Entry 2QL7 (X-ray diffraction, 2.40 A resolution); this record covers chains C and D of the 7 polymer chains in the assembly.

[Chain C]
Name: Caspase-7
Source organism: Homo sapiens
Notes: EC 3.4.22.60; fragment: P20 subunit
UniProtKB: P55210 (CASP7_HUMAN); residues 324-496 here correspond to UniProt positions 24-196 (UniProt number = residue number - 300)
Amino-acid sequence (173 residues; each row starts with the number of its first residue):
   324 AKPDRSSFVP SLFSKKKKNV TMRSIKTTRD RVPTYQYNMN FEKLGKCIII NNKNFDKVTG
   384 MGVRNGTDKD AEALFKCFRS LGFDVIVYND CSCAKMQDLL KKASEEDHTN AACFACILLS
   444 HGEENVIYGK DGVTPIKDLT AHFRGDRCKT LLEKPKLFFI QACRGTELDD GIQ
Unresolved in the structure: 324-356
Swiss-Prot annotation at these positions:
  - region: Lys338 to Lys341 (Exosite), Lys376 to Arg387 (Loop L1), Arg487 to Gln496 (Loop L2)
  - active site: His444, Cys486
  - site: Phe336, Ser337 (Cleavage), Met345, Arg346 (Cleavage), Ser347, Ile348 (Cleavage), Arg487 (Involved in allosteric regulation)
  - modified residue: Ser330 (Phosphoserine), Ser337 (Phosphoserine), Thr473 (Phosphothreonine)

[Chain D]
Name: Caspase-7
Source organism: Homo sapiens
Notes: EC 3.4.22.60; fragment: P10 subunit
UniProtKB: P55210 (CASP7_HUMAN); residues 507-603 here correspond to UniProt positions 207-303 (UniProt number = residue number - 300)
Amino-acid sequence (97 residues; numbered 507 to 603; the number before each row is that of its first residue):
   507 ANPRYKIPVE ADFLFAYSTV PGYYSWRSPG RGSWFVQALC SILEEHGKDL EIMQILTRVN
   567 DRVARHFESQ SDDPHFHEKK QIPCVVSMLT KELYFSQ
Unresolved in the structure: 507-511
Swiss-Prot annotation at these positions:
  - region: Val526 to Gly538 (Loop L3), Glu574 to Ile588 (Loop L4)
  - site: Tyr523 (Involved in allosteric regulation)
  - modified residue: Arg533 (Microbial infection: ADP-riboxanated arginine), Ser539 (Phosphoserine)

[Chain C / chain D interface]
Contacting residue pairs (97; chain C residue first):
  Thr357(C) with Lys597(D)
  Tyr358(C) with Lys597(D); Glu598(D), hydrogen bond (backbone-backbone)
  Gln359(C) with Lys597(D); Glu598(D); Tyr600(D)
  Tyr360(C) with Asp518(D), hydrogen bond; Leu595(D); Thr596(D), hydrogen bond (side chain-backbone); Lys597(D); Glu598(D), hydrogen bond (backbone-backbone); Leu599(D), hydrophobic
  Met362(C) with Tyr600(D); Gln603(D)
  Arg387(C) with Arg533(D)
  Asn388(C) with Arg533(D), hydrogen bond (backbone-side chain); Pro535(D)
  Gly389(C) with Ser534(D); Pro535(D); Gly538(D)
  Lys392(C) with Gly536(D), hydrogen bond (side chain-backbone); Arg537(D)
  Asp393(C) with Gly538(D); Ser539(D), hydrogen bond; Val542(D)
  Ala396(C) with Cys546(D)
  Leu397(C) with Val542(D), hydrophobic; Cys546(D)
  Cys400(C) with Leu549(D), hydrophobic
  Phe401(C) with Leu549(D), hydrophobic
  Ser403(C) with Lys554(D), hydrogen bond (backbone-side chain)
  Leu404(C) with Gly553(D)
  Phe406(C) with Phe601(D), hydrophobic
  Glu447(C) with Gly528(D)
  Ile459(C) with Tyr523(D), hydrophobic
  Thr463(C) with Phe519(D); Phe521(D)
  Phe466(C) with Phe519(D)
  Arg467(C) with Val515(D); Glu516(D); Phe519(D)
  Gly468(C) with Val515(D), hydrogen bond (backbone-backbone)
  Asp469(C) with Val515(D)
  Glu476(C) with Asp518(D)
  Lys477(C) with Asp518(D)
  Pro478(C) with Asp518(D); Leu599(D), hydrophobic
  Lys479(C) with Ala517(D); Asp518(D), hydrogen bond (backbone-backbone); Phe519(D); Leu520(D), hydrogen bond (backbone-backbone)
  Leu480(C) with Leu520(D); Phe601(D), hydrophobic
  Phe481(C) with Phe519(D), hydrophobic; Leu520(D), hydrogen bond (backbone-backbone); Phe521(D); Ala522(D), hydrogen bond (backbone-backbone)
  Phe482(C) with Ala522(D); Leu545(D), hydrophobic
  Ile483(C) with Ala522(D), hydrogen bond (backbone-backbone); Tyr523(D), hydrophobic; Ser524(D), hydrogen bond (backbone-backbone)
  Gln484(C) with Ser524(D), hydrogen bond; Ser531(D), hydrogen bond; Ser539(D), hydrogen bond; Phe541(D)
  Ala485(C) with Ser524(D), hydrogen bond (backbone-side chain); Thr525(D); Ser531(D)
  Cys486(C) with Tyr529(D); Ser531(D)
  Arg487(C) with Tyr523(D); Thr525(D), hydrogen bond (side chain-backbone); Val526(D); Pro527(D); Gly528(D), hydrogen bond (backbone-backbone); Tyr529(D), hydrogen bond (backbone-backbone); Cys590(D)
  Gly488(C) with Gly528(D); Tyr529(D), hydrogen bond (backbone-backbone); Tyr530(D)
  Thr489(C) with Gly528(D), hydrogen bond (backbone-backbone); Tyr530(D)
  Glu490(C) with Gly528(D), hydrogen bond (backbone-backbone); Tyr529(D); Tyr530(D), hydrogen bond (backbone-backbone)
  Leu491(C) with Tyr529(D); Tyr530(D), hydrophobic; Trp532(D), hydrophobic; His581(D); Lys585(D)
  Asp492(C) with Tyr529(D); Lys585(D); Lys586(D), hydrogen bond (backbone-backbone)
  Asp493(C) with Glu584(D); Lys585(D), salt bridge
  Gly494(C) with Lys586(D)
Also at the interface, not in a pair above, chain C (48 interface residues in all): Leu367, Thr390, Leu442, His444, Leu475
Also at the interface, not in a pair above, chain D (50 interface residues in all): Ile513, Glu550, Leu562, Phe582, Ser602

[Summary]
Chain C and chain D form an interface of 48 and 50 residues respectively, with 27 hydrogen bonds and 1 salt
bridge. Polar pairs include Asp493(C)-Lys585(D), Tyr360(C)-Asp518(D) and Tyr360(C)-Thr596(D). Curated
annotation (UniProt) lists active-site residues His444(C) and Cys486(C) on chain C.
Chain C is Caspase-7 and chain D is Caspase-7, both from Homo sapiens; the structure, Crystal Structure of
Caspase-7 with inhibitor AC-IEPD-CHO, was determined by X-ray diffraction, deposited together with 2QL5, 2QL9,
2QLB, 2QLF and 2QLJ.
